PDB entry 5J53 | X-ray diffraction, 1.61 A resolution | chain A

Chain A:
Protein: Carotenoid oxygenase
From: Novosphingobium aromaticivorans (strain DSM 12444 / F199)
UniProt: Q2GA76 (Q2GA76_NOVAD); numbering as in UniProt (aligned over 1-494)
Chain sequence (494 residues; numbered 1 to 494; the number before each row is that of its first residue):
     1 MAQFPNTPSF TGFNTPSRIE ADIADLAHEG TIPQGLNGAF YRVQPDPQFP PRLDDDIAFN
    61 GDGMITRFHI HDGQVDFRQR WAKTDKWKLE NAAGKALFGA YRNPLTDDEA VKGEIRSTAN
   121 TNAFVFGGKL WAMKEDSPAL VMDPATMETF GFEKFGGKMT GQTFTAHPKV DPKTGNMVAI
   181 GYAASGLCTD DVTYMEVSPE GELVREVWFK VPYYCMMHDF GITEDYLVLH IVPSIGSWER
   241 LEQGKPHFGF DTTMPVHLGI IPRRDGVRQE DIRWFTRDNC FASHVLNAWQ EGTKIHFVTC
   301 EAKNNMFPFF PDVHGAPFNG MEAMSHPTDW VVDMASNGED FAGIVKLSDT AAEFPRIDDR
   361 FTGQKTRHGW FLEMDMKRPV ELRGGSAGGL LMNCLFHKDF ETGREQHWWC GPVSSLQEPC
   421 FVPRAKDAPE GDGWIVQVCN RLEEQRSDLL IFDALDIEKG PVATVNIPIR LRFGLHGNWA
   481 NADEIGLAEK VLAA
Disordered / not traced: 1, 383-390, 489-494
Metal / ion sites: Fe ion: His167, His218, His284, His476 (together with oxygen molecule)
Small-molecule neighbours: oxygen molecule (OXY): Thr121, His167, His218, His284, Leu475, His476
What the authors report for this chain:
  - catalytic residues: Tyr101, Lys134 (proposed by the authors, not directly observed)

In short:
Bound to chain A: oxygen molecule. His167, His218, His284 and His476 form the Fe ion site. From the paper:
catalytic residues Tyr101 and Lys134.
Chain A is Carotenoid oxygenase (Novosphingobium aromaticivorans (strain DSM 12444 / F199)); the structure,
The Structure and Mechanism of NOV1, a Resveratrol-Cleaving Dioxygenase, was determined by X-ray diffraction,
deposited together with 5J54 and 5J55.
